Entry 9B04 (electron microscopy, 2.52 A resolution); this record covers chains B and C of the 8 polymer chains in the assembly.

# Chain B (and C)
Molecule: Creatine kinase U-type, mitochondrial
Source organism: Homo sapiens
Notes: EC 2.7.3.2; chain C of this document is another copy of the same molecule, construct and numbering; everything in this record applies to it too
UniProtKB: P12532 (KCRU_HUMAN); residues 1-379 here correspond to UniProt positions 39-417 (UniProt number = residue number + 38)
Chain sequence (418 residues; row label = number of the first residue in the row; numbers below 1 keep their minus sign (Met-27 is residue -27)):
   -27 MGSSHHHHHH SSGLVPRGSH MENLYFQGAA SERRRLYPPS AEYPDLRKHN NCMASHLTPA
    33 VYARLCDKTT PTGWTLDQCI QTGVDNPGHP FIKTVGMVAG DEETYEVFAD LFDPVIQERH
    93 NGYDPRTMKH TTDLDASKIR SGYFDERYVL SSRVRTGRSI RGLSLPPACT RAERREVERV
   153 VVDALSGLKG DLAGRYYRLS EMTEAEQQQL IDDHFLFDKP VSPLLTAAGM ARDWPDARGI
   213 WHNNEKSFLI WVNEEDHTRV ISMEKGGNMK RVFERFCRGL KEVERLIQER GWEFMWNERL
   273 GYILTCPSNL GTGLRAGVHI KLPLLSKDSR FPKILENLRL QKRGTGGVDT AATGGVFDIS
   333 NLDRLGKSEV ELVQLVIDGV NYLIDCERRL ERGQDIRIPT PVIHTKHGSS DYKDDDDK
Not modelled in the structure: -27 to 2, 371-390
Differences from the reference sequence: expression tag (-27 to 0, 380-390)
Residues lining bound ligands: ADP (adenosine-5'-diphosphate): Arg125, Arg127, His186, Trp223, Arg231, Met235, Arg287, Gly289, Val290, His291, Arg315, Gly318, Gly319, Val320, Asp330
Swiss-Prot annotation at these positions:
  - region: Ala2 to Ala26 (Cardiolipin-binding)
  - binding site (ATP): Ser123 to Arg127, His186, Arg231, Arg287, Arg315 to Val320, Asp330
  - modified residue: Ser113 (Phosphoserine), Ser158 (Phosphoserine), Thr175 (Phosphothreonine), Ser194 (Phosphoserine), Thr317 (Phosphothreonine)
What the authors report for this chain:
  - binding site for ADP: His186, His291
  - catalytic residues: Glu227 (citing earlier work)
  - mutagenesis - H61A, H61K, D321N: unchanged catalytic activity
  - mutagenesis - E226A, E227D, E227Q: decreased catalytic activity
  - mutagenesis - E227D, E227Q: unchanged binding to all substrates
  - mutagenesis - H61A, H61K, E227Q: decreased binding to pCr
  - mutagenesis - H61A, E227Q: decreased binding to ADP

# Interface between chain B and chain C
Residue-residue contacts (16; chain B residue first):
  Thr44(B) - Arg7(C)  hydrogen bond (backbone-side chain)
  Gly134(B) - Pro10(C)
  Leu135(B) - Pro10(C)  hydrophobic
  Ser136(B) - Arg7(C)
  Ala140(B) - Arg7(C)  hydrogen bond (backbone-side chain)
  Thr142(B) - Arg7(C)
  Glu145(B) - Arg7(C)  salt bridge
  Glu261(B) - Arg19(C)
  Arg262(B) - Arg19(C)
  Gly263(B) - Ser12(C)  hydrogen bond (backbone-side chain)
  Gly263(B) - Tyr15(C)
  Gly263(B) - Pro31(C)
  Trp264(B) - Pro10(C)  hydrophobic
  Trp264(B) - Ser12(C)
  Trp264(B) - Ala13(C)
  Glu265(B) - Ala32(C)
Other interface residues (no listed pair), chain B (14 interface residues in all): Glu148, Gln260
Other interface residues (no listed pair), chain C (9 interface residues in all): Tyr9

# In short
Chain B and chain C form an interface of 14 and 9 residues respectively; the contacts include 3 hydrogen bonds
and 1 salt bridge. Polar contacts include Glu145(B)-Arg7(C), Thr44(B)-Arg7(C) and Ala140(B)-Arg7(C). The paper
reports the catalytic residue Glu227(B); E226A, E227D and E227Q of chain B reduce catalytic activity; 6
substitutions were tested in all.
Both chains are Creatine kinase U-type, mitochondrial (Homo sapiens). Entry 9B04 (Cryo-EM structure of human
uMtCK1 in complex with ADP) was determined by electron microscopy (same publication as 9B05, 9B0T, 9B0U, 9B14
and 9B16).
